PDB entry 9FY9 | electron microscopy, 3.30 A resolution | chains C and D of the 5 polymer chains in the assembly

== Chain C ==
Protein: Chaperone protein FimC
From: Escherichia coli
Reference sequence: P31697 (FIMC_ECOLI); residues 1-205 here correspond to UniProt positions 37-241 (UniProt number = residue number + 36)
Sequence (206 residues; row label = number of the first residue in the row; numbering starts at 0):
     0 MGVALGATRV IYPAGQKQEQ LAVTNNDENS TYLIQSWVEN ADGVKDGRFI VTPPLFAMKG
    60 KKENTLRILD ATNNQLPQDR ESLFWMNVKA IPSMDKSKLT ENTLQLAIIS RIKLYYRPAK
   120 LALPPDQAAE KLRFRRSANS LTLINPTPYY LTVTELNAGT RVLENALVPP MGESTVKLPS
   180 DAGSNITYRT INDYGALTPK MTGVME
Not modelled in the structure: 0, 93-99
Sequence notes: initiating methionine (0)

== Chain D ==
Protein: Outer membrane usher protein FimD
From: Escherichia coli
Reference sequence: P30130 (FIMD_ECOLI); residues 1-833 here correspond to UniProt positions 46-878 (UniProt number = residue number + 45)
Sequence (847 residues; row label = number of the first residue in the row):
     1 DLYFNPRFLA DDPQAVADLS RFENGQELPP GTYRVDIYLN NGYMATRDVT FNTGDSEQGI
    61 VPCLTRAQLA SMGLNTASVA GMNLLADDAC VPLTTMVQDA TAHLDVGQQR LNLTIPQAFM
   121 SNRARGYIPP ELWDPGINAG LLNYNFSGNS VQNRIGGNSH YAYLNLQSGL NIGAWRLRDN
   181 TTWSYNSSDR SSGSKNKWQH INTWLERDII PLRSRLTLGD GYTQGDIFDG INFRGAQLAS
   241 DDNMLPDSQR GFAPVIHGIA RGTAQVTIKQ NGYDIYNSTV PPGPFTINDI YAAGNSGDLQ
   301 VTIKEADGST QIFTVPYSSV PLLQREGHTR YSITAGEYRS GNAQQEKPRF FQSTLLHGLP
   361 AGWTIYGGTQ LADRYRAFNF GIGKNMGALG ALSVDMTQAN STLPDDSQHD GQSVRFLYNK
   421 SLNESGTNIQ LVGYRYSTSG YFNFADTTYS RMNGYNIETQ DGVIQVKPKF TDYYNLAYNK
   481 RGKLQLTVTQ QLGRTSTLYL SGSHQTYWGT SNVDEQFQAG LNTAFEDINW TLSYSLTKNA
   541 WQKGRDQMLA LNVNIPFSHW LRSDSKSQWR HASASYSMSH DLNGRMTNLA GVYGTLLEDN
   601 NLSYSVQTGY AGGGDGNSGS TGYATLNYRG GYGNANIGYS HSDDIKQLYY GVSGGVLAHA
   661 NGVTLGQPLN DTVVLVKAPG AKDAKVENQT GVRTDWRGYA VLPYATEYRE NRVALDTNTL
   721 ADNVDLDNAV ANVVPTRGAI VRAEFKARVG IKLLMTLTHN NKPLPFGAMV TSESSQSSGI
   781 VADNGQVYLS GMPLAGKVQV KWGEEENAHC VANYQLPPES QQQLLTQLSA ECRLVPRGSW
   841 SHPQFEK
Not modelled in the structure: 1-112, 188-195, 452-473, 563-566, 805-807, 834-847
Sequence notes: conflict Pro348 (Thr393 in P30130); expression tag (834-847)
Disulfide bonds: Cys810-Cys832

== How chain C and chain D interact ==
Residue-residue contacts - 26 pairs, chain C then chain D:
  Lys16(C) with Leu720(D); Asp722(D); Leu824(D)
  Gln17(C) with Thr717(D), hydrogen bond (side chain-backbone); Asn718(D), hydrogen bond (backbone-side chain)
  Gln19(C) with Asp716(D); Thr717(D), hydrogen bond; Asn718(D)
  Gln34(C) with Phe766(D); Asp783(D), hydrogen bond
  Thr51(C) with Tyr788(D)
  Pro53(C) with Tyr788(D)
  Leu54(C) with Phe766(D), hydrophobic; Ile780(D), hydrophobic; Val781(D); Ala782(D), hydrophobic
  Glu62(C) with Val730(D)
  Asn63(C) with Asn728(D)
  Thr64(C) with Thr717(D)
  Arg66(C) with Thr717(D); Leu720(D); Val724(D); Asp725(D), salt bridge; Lys752(D)
  Leu68(C) with Leu824(D), hydrophobic; Leu825(D), hydrophobic
Interface residues without a listed pair, chain C (16 interface residues in all): Lys44, Ile49, Pro52, Gln126
Interface residues without a listed pair, chain D (25 interface residues in all): Arg562, Glu687, Arg712, Leu726, Ala729, Leu754, Gln827

== In short ==
Chain C and chain D form an interface of 16 and 25 residues respectively; the contacts include 4 hydrogen
bonds and 1 salt bridge. Among the polar pairs are Arg66(C)-Asp725(D), Gln17(C)-Thr717(D) and
Gln17(C)-Asn718(D).
Here chain C is Chaperone protein FimC and chain D is Outer membrane usher protein FimD, both from Escherichia
coli. Entry 9FY9 (Cryo-EM structure of the type 1 chaperone-usher pilus FimD-tip complex (FimDHGFC) -
Conformer 1) was determined by electron microscopy (same publication as 9FW9, 9FWB, 9FX0, 9FX8, 9FXB and
9FXS).
